PDB entry 5VVK | X-ray diffraction, 2.90 A resolution | chains A and K of the 10 polymer chains in the assembly

# Chain A
Protein: CRISPR-associated endonuclease Cas1
From: Escherichia coli (strain K12)
Notes: EC 3.1.-.-
UniProt: Q46896 (CAS1_ECOLI); numbering as in UniProt (aligned over 1-305)
Amino-acid sequence (308 residues; row label = number of the first residue in the row; numbers below 1 keep their minus sign (Ser-2 is residue -2)):
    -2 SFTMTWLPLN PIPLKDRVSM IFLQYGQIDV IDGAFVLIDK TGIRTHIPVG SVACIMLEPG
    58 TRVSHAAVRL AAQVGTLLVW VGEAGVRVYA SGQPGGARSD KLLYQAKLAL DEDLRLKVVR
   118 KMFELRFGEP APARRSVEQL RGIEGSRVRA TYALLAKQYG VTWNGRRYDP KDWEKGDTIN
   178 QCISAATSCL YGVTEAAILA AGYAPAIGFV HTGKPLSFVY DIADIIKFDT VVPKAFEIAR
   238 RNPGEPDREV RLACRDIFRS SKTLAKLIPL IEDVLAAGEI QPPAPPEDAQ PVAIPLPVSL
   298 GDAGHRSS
Unresolved in the structure: -2 to 15, 282-305
Sequence notes: expression tag (-2 to 0)
UniProt features mapped onto this chain:
  - binding site (Mg(2+)): Glu141, His208, Asp221
  - mutagenesis: Tyr22 (Y22A: Slightly decreased spacer acquisition in vivo; Y22F: Nearly wild-type spacer acquisition in vivo), Arg41 (R41E: Dramatically decreased spacer acquisition in vivo), Arg59 (R59A: Loss of spacer acquisition in vivo, decreased protospacer binding; R59D: Dramatically decreased spacer acquisition in vitro, 250-fold decreased affinity for protospacer DNA), Arg66 (R66D: Dramatically decreased spacer acquisition in vitro, 250-fold decreased affinity for protospacer DNA; R66E: Dramatically decreased spacer acquisition in vivo), Arg84 (R84A: Decreased spacer acquisition in vivo; R84E: Dramatically decreased spacer acquisition in vivo), Glu141 (E141A: No cleavage of any substrates, no restoration of UV or mitomycin C (MMC) resistance. Loss of spacer acquisition in vivo), Tyr149 (Y149A: No effect on in vitro protospacer integration), Tyr165 (Y165A: No effect on in vitro protospacer integration. Alone significantly decreased protospacer acquisition in vivo ...), Trp170 (W170A: Alone significantly decreased protospacer acquisition in vivo. Decreased protospacer binding; in association with A-170), Thr184 (T184A: No cleavage of any substrates), Tyr188 (Y188A: Partial inhibition of cleavage. No effect on in vitro protospacer integration. Significantly decreased protospacer acquisition in vivo), His208 (H208A: No cleavage of any substrates, no restoration of UV or MMC resistance. Loss of spacer acquisition in vivo), 13 further mutagenesis entries in UniProt
From the paper describing this entry:
  - binding site for the 58-nt DNA strand (chain K): Ser143, Arg146
  - mutagenesis - R112E, R132A, R163A: abolished catalytic activity
  - mutagenesis - R112A, R131A, Q136A: decreased catalytic activity
  - mutagenesis - R138A: decreased catalytic activity on second-site integration
  - mutagenesis - R138A: increased catalytic activity on disintegration
  - binding site for the 58-nt DNA strand: Arg132, Arg138, Ser143, Arg146, Arg163
  - catalytic residues: Glu141 (proposed by the authors, not directly observed)

# Chain K
Molecule: 58-nt DNA strand
Sequence (58 nucleotides; each row starts with the number of its first residue):
     1 GCTACTGGGG CCGAGGGTGT TCCCCGCGCC AGCGGGGATA AACCGAGCAG ATATGCTC
Unresolved in the structure: 24-38

# Interface between chain A and chain K
Pairs across the interface (26):
  Glu135(A) - DA46(K)  sugar contact
  Gln136(A) - DA46(K)  phosphate contact
  Gln136(A) - DG47(K)  hydrogen bond to the phosphate
  Arg138(A) - DG45(K)  base contact
  Arg138(A) - DC58(K)  base contact
  Gly139(A) - DA46(K)  base contact
  Gly139(A) - DG47(K)  base contact
  Ile140(A) - DG47(K)  phosphate contact
  Gly142(A) - DT57(K)  sugar contact
  Gly142(A) - DC58(K)  sugar contact
  Ser143(A) - DG47(K)  base contact
  Ser143(A) - DC48(K)  sugar contact
  Val145(A) - DT57(K)  phosphate contact
  Val145(A) - DC58(K)  phosphate contact
  Arg146(A) - DC48(K)  base contact
  Arg146(A) - DA49(K)  hydrogen bond to the sugar
  Arg146(A) - DG55(K)  base contact
  Arg146(A) - DC56(K)  sugar contact
  Arg146(A) - DT57(K)  sugar contact
  Tyr149(A) - DT57(K)  phosphate contact
  Tyr149(A) - DC58(K)  hydrogen bond to the phosphate
  Trp160(A) - DT57(K)  hydrogen bond to the phosphate
  Gly162(A) - DT57(K)  phosphate contact
  Arg163(A) - DT57(K)  hydrogen bond to the phosphate
  His208(A) - DC58(K)  phosphate contact
  Asp221(A) - DC58(K)  phosphate contact
Other interface residues (no listed pair), chain A (16 interface residues in all): Arg164

# Overview
16 residues of chain A and 9 residues of chain K are in contact; the contacts include 5 hydrogen bonds. Polar
contacts include Arg146(A)-DA49(K), Gln136(A)-DG47(K) and Tyr149(A)-DC58(K). From the paper: the catalytic
residue Glu141(A); R112E, R132A and R163A of chain A abolish catalytic activity; 7 substitutions were tested
in all.
Chain A is CRISPR-associated endonuclease Cas1 (Escherichia coli (strain K12)) and chain K is a 58-nt DNA
strand; the structure, Cas1-Cas2 bound to full-site mimic, was determined by X-ray diffraction together with
5VVJ, 5VVL and 5WFE from the same study.
